6K9V - chains A and E of the 6 polymer chains in the assembly; structure by X-ray diffraction, 2.54 A resolution.

== Chain A ==
Protein: Tubulin alpha-1B chain
From: Bos taurus
UniProtKB: P81947 (TBA1B_BOVIN); residue numbers follow UniProt; this construct covers 1-450
Chain sequence (450 residues; each row starts with the number of its first residue):
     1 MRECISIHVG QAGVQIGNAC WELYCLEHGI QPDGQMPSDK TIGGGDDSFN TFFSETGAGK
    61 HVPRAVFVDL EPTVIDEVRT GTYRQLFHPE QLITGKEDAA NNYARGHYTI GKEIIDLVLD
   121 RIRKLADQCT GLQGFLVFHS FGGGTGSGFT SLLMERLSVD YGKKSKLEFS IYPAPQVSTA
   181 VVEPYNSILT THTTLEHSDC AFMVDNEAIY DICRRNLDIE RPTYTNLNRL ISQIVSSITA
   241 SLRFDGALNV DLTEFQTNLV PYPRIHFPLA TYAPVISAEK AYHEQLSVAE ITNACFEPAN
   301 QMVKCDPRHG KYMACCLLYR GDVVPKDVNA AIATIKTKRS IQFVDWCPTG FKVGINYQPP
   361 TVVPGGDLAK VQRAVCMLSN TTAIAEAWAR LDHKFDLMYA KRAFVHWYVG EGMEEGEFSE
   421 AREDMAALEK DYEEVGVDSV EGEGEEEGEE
Disordered / not traced: 438-450
Bound ions: Mg2+: Asp-39, Thr-41, Gly-44, Glu-55
Ligand contacts:
  - (5-methoxy-1H-indol-2-yl)-phenyl-methanone (D3L): Thr-179, Ala-180, Val-181
  - GTP (guanosine-5'-triphosphate): Gly-10, Gln-11, Ala-12, Gln-15, Ile-16, Asp-69, Asp-98, Ala-99, Ala-100, Asn-101, Ser-140, Gly-142, Gly-143, Gly-144, Thr-145, Gly-146, Ile-171, Val-177, Ser-178, Thr-179, Glu-183, Asn-206, Tyr-224, Leu-227, Asn-228, Ile-231

== Chain E ==
Protein: Stathmin-4
From: Rattus norvegicus
UniProtKB: P63043 (STMN4_RAT); residues 5-145 here correspond to UniProt positions 49-189 (UniProt number = residue number + 44)
Chain sequence (143 residues; each row starts with the number of its first residue):
     3 MADMEVIELN KCTSGQSFEV ILKPPSFDGV PEFNASLPRR RDPSLEEIQK KLEAAEERRK
    63 YQEAELLKHL AEKREHEREV IQKAIEENNN FIKMAKEKLA QKMESNKENR EAHLAAMLER
   123 LQEKDKHAEE VRKNKELKEE ASR
Disordered / not traced: 3-5, 29-43, 142-145
Sequence notes: expression tag (3-4)
Swiss-Prot annotation at these positions:
  - modified residue: Ser-46 (Phosphoserine)

== Interface between chain A and chain E ==
Residue-residue contacts (57):
  Tyr-108(A) / Leu-54(E)  hydrophobic
  Tyr-108(A) / Ala-57(E)  hydrophobic
  Thr-109(A) / Arg-61(E)  hydrogen bond
  Lys-112(A) / Glu-55(E)
  Lys-112(A) / Glu-58(E)  salt bridge
  Leu-152(A) / Leu-54(E)  hydrophobic
  Glu-155(A) / Ile-50(E)
  Arg-156(A) / Leu-47(E)
  Ser-158(A) / Asp-44(E)
  Val-159(A) / Pro-45(E)
  Glu-196(A) / Asp-44(E)
  His-197(A) / Pro-45(E)
  Asp-245(A) / Cys-14(E)
  Asp-245(A) / Ser-16(E)
  Ala-247(A) / Asn-12(E)
  Ala-247(A) / Ser-19(E)
  Leu-248(A) / Ser-19(E)
  Pro-325(A) / Gln-18(E)
  Pro-325(A) / Phe-20(E)  hydrophobic
  Asn-329(A) / Val-8(E)
  Asn-329(A) / Phe-20(E)
  Asn-329(A) / Val-22(E)
  Ile-332(A) / Val-22(E)  hydrophobic
  Ile-332(A) / Leu-24(E)  hydrophobic
  Lys-336(A) / Leu-24(E)
  Asp-345(A) / Pro-27(E)
  Asp-345(A) / Ser-28(E)  hydrogen bond (backbone-backbone)
  Trp-346(A) / Pro-27(E)
  Cys-347(A) / Pro-27(E)
  Pro-348(A) / Lys-25(E)
  Pro-348(A) / Pro-27(E)
  Thr-349(A) / Ile-23(E)
  Thr-349(A) / Leu-24(E)  hydrogen bond (backbone-backbone)
  Thr-349(A) / Lys-25(E)  hydrogen bond (backbone-backbone)
  Gly-350(A) / Val-22(E)
  Phe-351(A) / Glu-21(E)
  Phe-351(A) / Val-22(E)  hydrogen bond (backbone-backbone)
  Phe-351(A) / Leu-24(E)  hydrophobic
  Lys-352(A) / Phe-20(E)
  Lys-352(A) / Glu-21(E)  salt bridge
  Val-353(A) / Ser-19(E)
  Val-353(A) / Phe-20(E)  hydrogen bond (backbone-backbone)
  Gly-354(A) / Gln-18(E)
  Ile-355(A) / Gly-17(E)
  Ile-355(A) / Gln-18(E)  hydrogen bond (backbone-backbone)
  Asn-356(A) / Ser-16(E)
  Tyr-357(A) / Thr-15(E)
  Tyr-357(A) / Ser-16(E)  hydrogen bond (backbone-backbone)
  Tyr-357(A) / Gly-17(E)
  Tyr-357(A) / Gln-18(E)  hydrogen bond
  Val-409(A) / Gln-64(E)  hydrogen bond (backbone-side chain)
  Gly-410(A) / Gln-64(E)
  Glu-411(A) / Arg-61(E)  hydrogen bond (backbone-side chain)
  Gly-412(A) / Ala-57(E)
  Gly-412(A) / Arg-60(E)  hydrogen bond (backbone-side chain)
  Gly-412(A) / Arg-61(E)
  Glu-414(A) / Arg-60(E)  salt bridge
Also at the interface, not in a pair above, chain A (39 interface residues in all): His-107, Val-328, Gln-358, Met-413
Also at the interface, not in a pair above, chain E (32 interface residues in all): Leu-11, Pro-26, Ser-46, Gln-51, Lys-53

== In short ==
The interface between chain A and chain E involves 39 residues on one side and 32 on the other, with 12
hydrogen bonds and 3 salt bridges. Polar pairs include Lys-112(A)/Glu-58(E), Lys-352(A)/Glu-21(E) and
Glu-414(A)/Arg-60(E). Bound to chain A: GTP and (5-methoxy-1H-indol-2-yl)-phenyl-methanone.
Here chain A is Tubulin alpha-1B chain (Bos taurus) and chain E is Stathmin-4 (Rattus norvegicus). Entry 6K9V
(Crystal structure of tubulin in complex with inhibitor D64) was determined by X-ray diffraction.
